PDB entry 8DY9 | electron microscopy, 3.12 A resolution | chains C and R of the 13 polymer chains in the assembly

Chain C:
Protein: DNA-directed RNA polymerase subunit beta
From: Streptomyces venezuelae
Notes: EC 2.7.7.6
Reference sequence: F2RIS5 (F2RIS5_STRVP); residues 1-1178 here = UniProt positions 1-1178
Sequence (1178 residues; each row starts with the number of its first residue):
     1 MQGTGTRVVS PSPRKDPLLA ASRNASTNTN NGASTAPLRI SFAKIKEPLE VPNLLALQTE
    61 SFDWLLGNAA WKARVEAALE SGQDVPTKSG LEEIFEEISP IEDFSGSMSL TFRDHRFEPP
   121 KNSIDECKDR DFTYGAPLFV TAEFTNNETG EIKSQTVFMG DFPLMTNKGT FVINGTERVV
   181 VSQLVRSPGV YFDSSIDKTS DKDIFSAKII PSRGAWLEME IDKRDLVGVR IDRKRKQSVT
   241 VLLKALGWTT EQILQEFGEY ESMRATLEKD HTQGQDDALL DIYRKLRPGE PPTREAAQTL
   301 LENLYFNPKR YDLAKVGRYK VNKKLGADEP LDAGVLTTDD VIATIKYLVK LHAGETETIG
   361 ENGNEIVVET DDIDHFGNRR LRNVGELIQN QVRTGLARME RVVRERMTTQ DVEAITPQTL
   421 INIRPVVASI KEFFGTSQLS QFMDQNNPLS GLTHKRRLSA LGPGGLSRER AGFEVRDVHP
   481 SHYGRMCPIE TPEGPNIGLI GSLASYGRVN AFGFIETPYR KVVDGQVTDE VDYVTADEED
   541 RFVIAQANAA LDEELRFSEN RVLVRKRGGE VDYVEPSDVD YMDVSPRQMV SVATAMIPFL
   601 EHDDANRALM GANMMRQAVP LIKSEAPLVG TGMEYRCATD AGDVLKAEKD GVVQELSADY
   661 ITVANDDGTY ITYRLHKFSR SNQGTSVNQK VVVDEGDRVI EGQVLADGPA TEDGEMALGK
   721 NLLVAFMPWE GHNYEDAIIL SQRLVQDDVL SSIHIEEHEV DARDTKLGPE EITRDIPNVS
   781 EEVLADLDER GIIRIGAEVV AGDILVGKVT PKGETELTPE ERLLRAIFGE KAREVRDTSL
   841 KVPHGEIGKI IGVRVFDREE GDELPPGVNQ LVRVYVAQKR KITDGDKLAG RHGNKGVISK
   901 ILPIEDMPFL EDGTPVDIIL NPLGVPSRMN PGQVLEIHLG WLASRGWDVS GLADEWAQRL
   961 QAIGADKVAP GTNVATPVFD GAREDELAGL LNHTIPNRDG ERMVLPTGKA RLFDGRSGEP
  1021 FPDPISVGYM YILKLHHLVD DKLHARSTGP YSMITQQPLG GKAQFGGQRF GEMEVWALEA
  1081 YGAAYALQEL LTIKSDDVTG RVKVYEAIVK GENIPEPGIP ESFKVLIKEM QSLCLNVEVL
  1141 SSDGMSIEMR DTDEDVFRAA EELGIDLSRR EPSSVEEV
Unresolved in the structure: 1-32, 1151-1178

Chain R:
Molecule: 49-nt DNA strand
Sequence (49 nucleotides; numbered 1 to 49; the number before each row is that of its first residue):
     1 GGTGTCAAGC CAATTGGCCC GGTGTGTCGC ACGATCTGGC TGATATCAC
Unresolved in the structure: 1-6, 23-35

Interface between chain C and chain R:
Pairs across the interface - 6 pairs, chain C then chain R:
  Lys223(C) with DT15(R), salt bridge to the phosphate
  Arg224(C) with DT14(R), phosphate contact; DT15(R), sugar contact
  Arg235(C) with DG16(R), phosphate contact; DG17(R), salt bridge to the phosphate
  Arg470(C) with DG22(R), hydrogen bond to the base
Interface residues without a listed pair, chain C (5 interface residues in all): Glu469

In short:
Chain C and chain R each contribute 5 residues to their interface; the contacts include 1 hydrogen bond and 2
salt bridges. Polar pairs include Arg470(C)-DG22(R), Lys223(C)-DT15(R) and Arg235(C)-DG17(R).
Here chain C is DNA-directed RNA polymerase subunit beta (Streptomyces venezuelae) and chain R is a 49-nt DNA
strand. Entry 8DY9 (Streptomyces venezuelae RNAP unconstrained open promoter complex with WhiA and WhiB
transcription factors) was determined by electron microscopy together with 8DY7 from the same study.
